Entry 8T00 (electron microscopy, 4.69 A resolution (low resolution: residue-level contacts below are approximate; hydrogen-bond / salt-bridge calls are withheld)); this record covers chains H and J of the 6 polymer chains in the assembly.

# Chain H
Protein: DNA-directed RNA polymerase subunit alpha
Source organism: Escherichia coli
Notes: EC 2.7.7.6
UniProtKB: A0A5B9AW69 (A0A5B9AW69_ECOLX); numbering as in UniProt (aligned over 4-237)
Sequence (234 residues; numbered 4 to 237; the number before each row is that of its first residue):
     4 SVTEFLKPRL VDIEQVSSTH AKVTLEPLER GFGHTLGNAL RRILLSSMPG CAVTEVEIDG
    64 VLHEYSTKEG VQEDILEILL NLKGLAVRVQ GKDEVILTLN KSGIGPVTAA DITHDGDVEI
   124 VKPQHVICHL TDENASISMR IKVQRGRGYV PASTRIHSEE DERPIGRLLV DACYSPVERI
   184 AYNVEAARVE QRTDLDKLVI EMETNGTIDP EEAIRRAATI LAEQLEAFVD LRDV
Unresolved in the structure: 159-169, 233-237

# Chain J
Protein: DNA-directed RNA polymerase subunit beta'
Source organism: Escherichia coli
Notes: EC 2.7.7.6
UniProtKB: A0A369F490 (A0A369F490_ECOLX); residues 16-1373 here = UniProt positions 16-1373
Sequence (1358 residues; row label = number of the first residue in the row):
    16 EFDAIKIALA SPDMIRSWSF GEVKKPETIN YRTFKPERDG LFCARIFGPV KDYECLCGKY
    76 KRLKHRGVIC EKCGVEVTQT KVRRERMGHI ELASPTAHIW FLKSLPSRIG LLLDMPLRDI
   136 ERVLYFESYV VIEGGMTNLE RQQILTEEQY LDALEEFGDE FDAKMGAEAI QALLKSMDLE
   196 QECEQLREEL NETNSETKRK KLTKRIKLLE AFVQSGNKPE WMILTVLPVL PPDLRPLVPL
   256 DGGRFATSDL NDLYRRVINR NNRLKRLLDL AAPDIIVRNE KRMLQEAVDA LLDNGRRGRA
   316 ITGSNKRPLK SLADMIKGKQ GRFRQNLLGK RVDYSGRSVI TVGPYLRLHQ CGLPKKMALE
   376 LFKPFIYGKL ELRGLATTIK AAKKMVEREE AVVWDILDEV IREHPVLLNR APTLHRLGIQ
   436 AFEPVLIEGK AIQLHPLVCA AYNADFDGDQ MAVHVPLTLE AQLEARALMM STNNILSPAN
   496 GEPIIVPSQD VVLGLYYMTR DCVNAKGEGM VLTGPKEAER LYRSGLASLH ARVKVRITEY
   556 EKDANGELVA KTSLKDTTVG RAILWMIVPK GLPYSIVNQA LGKKAISKML NTCYRILGLK
   616 PTVIFADQIM YTGFAYAARS GASVGIDDMV IPEKKHEIIS EAEAEVAEIQ EQFQSGLVTA
   676 GERYNKVIDI WAAANDRVSK AMMDNLQTET VINRDGQEEK QVSFNSIYMM ADSGARGSAA
   736 QIRQLAGMRG LMAKPDGSII ETPITANFRE GLNVLQYFIS THGARKGLAD TALKTANSGY
   796 LTRRLVDVAQ DLVVTEDDCG THEGIMMTPV IEGGDVKEPL RDRVLGRVTA EDVLKPGTAD
   856 ILVPRNTLLH EQWCDLLEEN SVDAVKVRSV VSCDTDFGVC AHCYGRDLAR GHIINKGEAI
   916 GVIAAQSIGE PGTQLTMRTF HIGGAASRAA AESSIQVKNK GSIKLSNVKS VVNSSGKLVI
   976 TSRNTELKLI DEFGRTKESY KVPYGAVLAK GDGEQVAGGE TVANWDPHTM PVITEVSGFV
  1036 RFTDMIDGQT ITRQTDELTG LSSLVVLDSA ERTAGGKDLR PALKIVDAQG NDVLIPGTDM
  1096 PAQYFLPGKA IVQLEDGVQI SSGDTLARIP QESGGTKDIT GGLPRVADLF EARRPKEPAI
  1156 LAEISGIVSF GKETKGKRRL VITPVDGSDP YEEMIPKWRQ LNVFEGERVE RGDVISDGPE
  1216 APHDILRLRG VHAVTRYIVN EVQDVYRLQG VKINDKHIEV IVRQMLRKAT IVNAGSSDFL
  1276 EGEQVEYSRV KIANRELEAN GKVGATYSRD LLGITKASLA TESFISAASF QETTRVLTEA
  1336 AVAGKRDELR GLKENVIVGR LIPAGTGYAY HQDAMRRR
Unresolved in the structure: 262, 933-947, 1126-1135
Construct notes: conflict A1369 (Arg in A0A369F490)
Ion coordination: Zn2+ site 1: C70, C72, C85, C88; Mg2+: D460, D462, D464; Zn2+ site 2: C814, C888, D889, C895, C898

# Interface between chain H and chain J
Contacting residue pairs (30):
  N41(H) - R538(J)
  R44(H) - R538(J)
  R44(H) - R634(J)
  R45(H) - R538(J)
  L48(H) - R535(J)
  L48(H) - R538(J)
  L48(H) - S539(J)
  L83(H) - V526(J)
  L83(H) - L527(J)
  L83(H) - T528(J)
  L83(H) - R551(J)
  N84(H) - R551(J)
  K86(H) - V526(J)
  Y152(H) - R535(J)
  Y152(H) - L536(J)
  Y152(H) - L541(J)
  P154(H) - L541(J)
  C176(H) - R535(J)
  S178(H) - R535(J)
  E181(H) - K531(J)
  R191(H) - K370(J)
  R191(H) - W409(J)
  E193(H) - A406(J)
  E193(H) - W409(J)
  E193(H) - D410(J)
  Q194(H) - E404(J)
  Q194(H) - A406(J)
  Q194(H) - W409(J)
  T196(H) - E443(J)
  E206(H) - K531(J)
Interface residues without a listed pair, chain H (18 interface residues in all): G151
Interface residues without a listed pair, chain J (19 interface residues in all): E405, V407

# Overview
18 residues of chain H face 19 of chain J across their interface. C70(J), C72(J), C85(J) and C88(J) coordinate
Zn2+ site 1. D460(J), D462(J) and D464(J) form the Mg2+ site.
Chain H is DNA-directed RNA polymerase subunit alpha and chain J is DNA-directed RNA polymerase subunit beta',
both from Escherichia coli; the structure, Reconstituted E. coli RNA polymerase post-termination complex on
negatively-supercoiled DNA: closed duplex DNA (rPTCc), was determined by electron microscopy (same publication
as 8SZW, 8T02 and 8T0L).
